Entry 2WYY (electron microscopy, 10.60 A resolution (very low resolution: no residue pairs are listed; an interface is given only as per-side residue counts)); this record covers chains D and R of the 12 polymer chains in the assembly.

Chain D:
Protein: Nucleoprotein
From: Vesicular stomatitis indiana virus
UniProt: P03521 (NCAP_VSIVA); residues 1-422 here = UniProt positions 1-422
Amino-acid sequence (422 residues; row label = number of the first residue in the row):
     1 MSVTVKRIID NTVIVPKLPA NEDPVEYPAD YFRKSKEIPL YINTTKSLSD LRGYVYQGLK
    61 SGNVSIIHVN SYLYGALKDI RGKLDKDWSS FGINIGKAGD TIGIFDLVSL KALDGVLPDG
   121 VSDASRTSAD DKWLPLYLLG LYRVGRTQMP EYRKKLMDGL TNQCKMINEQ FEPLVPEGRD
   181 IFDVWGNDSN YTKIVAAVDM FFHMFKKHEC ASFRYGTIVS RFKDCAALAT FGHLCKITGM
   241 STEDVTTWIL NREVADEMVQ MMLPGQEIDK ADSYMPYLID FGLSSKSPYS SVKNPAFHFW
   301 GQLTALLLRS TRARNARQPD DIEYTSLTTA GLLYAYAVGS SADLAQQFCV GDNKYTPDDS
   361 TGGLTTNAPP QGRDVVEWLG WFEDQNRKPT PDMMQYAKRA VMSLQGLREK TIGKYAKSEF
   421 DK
Disordered / not traced: 1, 358-364
UniProt features mapped onto this chain:
  - binding site (RNA): Arg143, Tyr152, Lys206, Arg214, Lys286, Arg317, Arg408

Chain R:
Molecule: Poly-uridine
From: Vesicular stomatitis indiana virus
Sequence (45 nucleotides; each row starts with the number of its first residue):
    18 UUUUUUUUUU UUUUUUUUUU UUUUUUUUUU UUUUUUUUUU UUUUU

How chain D and chain R interact:
At this resolution (11 A) residue pairs are not listed: 26 residues of chain D and 10 of chain R lie at the interface.

Summary:
The interface between chain D and chain R involves 26 residues on one side and 10 on the other. From UniProt:
7 RNA-binding residues on chain D.
Chain D is Nucleoprotein and chain R is Poly-uridine, both from Vesicular stomatitis indiana virus; the
structure, Cryoem model of the vesicular stomatitis virus, was determined by electron microscopy.
